PDB entry 6VA7 | X-ray diffraction, 3.07 A resolution | chain A

[Chain A]
Protein: Glucose-6-phosphate 1-dehydrogenase
Source organism: Homo sapiens
Notes: EC 1.1.1.49
UniProtKB: P11413 (G6PD_HUMAN); residues 1-515 here = UniProt positions 1-515
Amino-acid sequence (515 residues; row label = number of the first residue in the row):
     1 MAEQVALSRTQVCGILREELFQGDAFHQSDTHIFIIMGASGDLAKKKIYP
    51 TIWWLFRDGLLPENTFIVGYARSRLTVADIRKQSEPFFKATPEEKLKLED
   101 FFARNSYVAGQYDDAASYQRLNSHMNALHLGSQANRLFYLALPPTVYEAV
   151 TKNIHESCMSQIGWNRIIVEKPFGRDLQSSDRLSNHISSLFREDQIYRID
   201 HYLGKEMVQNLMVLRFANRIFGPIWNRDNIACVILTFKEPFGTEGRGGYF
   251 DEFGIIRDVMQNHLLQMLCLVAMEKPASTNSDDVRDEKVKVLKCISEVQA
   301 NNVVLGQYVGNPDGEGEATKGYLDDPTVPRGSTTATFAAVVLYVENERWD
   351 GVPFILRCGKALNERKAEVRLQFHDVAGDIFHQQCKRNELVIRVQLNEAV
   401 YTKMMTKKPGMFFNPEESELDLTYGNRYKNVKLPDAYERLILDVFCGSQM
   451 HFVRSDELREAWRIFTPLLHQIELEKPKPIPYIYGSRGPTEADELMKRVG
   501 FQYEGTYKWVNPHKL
Disordered / not traced: 1-27, 378-385, 398-432, 503-515
Differences from the reference sequence: engineered mutation Leu396 (Pro in P11413)
Small-molecule neighbours: NADP (NAP; NADP nicotinamide-adenine-dinucleotide phosphate): Gly38, Ser40, Gly41, Asp42, Leu43, Ala44, Ala71, Arg72, Ser73, Tyr112, Ala141, Leu142, Pro143, Pro144, Val146, Tyr147, Glu170, Lys171, Pro172, Tyr202, Tyr249
UniProt features mapped onto this chain:
  - active site: His263 (Proton acceptor)
  - binding site (NADP(+)): Gly38 to Lys45, Arg72, Tyr147, Lys171, Arg357, Lys366, Arg370, Arg393, Tyr401 to Lys403, Asp421 to Thr423, Arg487, Tyr503, Trp509
  - binding site (D-glucose 6-phosphate): Lys171, His201 to Lys205, Glu239, Asp258, Lys360, Arg365, Gln395
  - modified residue: Ala2 (N-acetylalanine), Ser8 (Phosphoserine), Thr10 (Phosphothreonine), Lys89 (N6-acetyllysine), Lys171 (N6-(2-hydroxyisobutyryl)lysine), Lys403 (N6-acetyllysine), Lys432 (N6-acetyllysine), Lys497 (N6-acetyllysine), Tyr503 (Phosphotyrosine)
Reported in the primary citation:
  - conformationally variable residues (domain motion, order/disorder transition): Glu93, Ala399 to Thr423
  - binding site for NADP: Tyr202
  - disease-associated variants - I392T, P396L: decreased catalytic activity (citing earlier work)

[Summary]
Bound to chain A: NADP. From UniProt: active-site residue His263, 24 NADP+-binding residues and 11 D-glucose
6-phosphate-binding residues. The paper reports a binding site for NADP at Tyr202; I392T and P396L reduce
catalytic activity.
Chain A is Glucose-6-phosphate 1-dehydrogenase (Homo sapiens); the structure, Crystal structure of
glucose-6-phosphate dehydrogenase P396L mutant in complex with catalytic NADP+, was determined by X-ray
diffraction, deposited together with 6VA0, 6VA8, 6VA9 and 6VAQ.
